PDB entry 7OJN | electron microscopy, 2.92 A resolution | chains L and R of the 5 polymer chains in the assembly

== Chain L ==
Name: RNA-directed RNA polymerase L
From: Lassa mammarenavirus
Notes: EC 2.7.7.48, 3.1.-.-
Reference sequence: A0A3S8NV63 (A0A3S8NV63_9VIRU); residue numbers follow UniProt; this construct covers 1-2217
Chain sequence (2217 residues; row label = number of the first residue in the row):
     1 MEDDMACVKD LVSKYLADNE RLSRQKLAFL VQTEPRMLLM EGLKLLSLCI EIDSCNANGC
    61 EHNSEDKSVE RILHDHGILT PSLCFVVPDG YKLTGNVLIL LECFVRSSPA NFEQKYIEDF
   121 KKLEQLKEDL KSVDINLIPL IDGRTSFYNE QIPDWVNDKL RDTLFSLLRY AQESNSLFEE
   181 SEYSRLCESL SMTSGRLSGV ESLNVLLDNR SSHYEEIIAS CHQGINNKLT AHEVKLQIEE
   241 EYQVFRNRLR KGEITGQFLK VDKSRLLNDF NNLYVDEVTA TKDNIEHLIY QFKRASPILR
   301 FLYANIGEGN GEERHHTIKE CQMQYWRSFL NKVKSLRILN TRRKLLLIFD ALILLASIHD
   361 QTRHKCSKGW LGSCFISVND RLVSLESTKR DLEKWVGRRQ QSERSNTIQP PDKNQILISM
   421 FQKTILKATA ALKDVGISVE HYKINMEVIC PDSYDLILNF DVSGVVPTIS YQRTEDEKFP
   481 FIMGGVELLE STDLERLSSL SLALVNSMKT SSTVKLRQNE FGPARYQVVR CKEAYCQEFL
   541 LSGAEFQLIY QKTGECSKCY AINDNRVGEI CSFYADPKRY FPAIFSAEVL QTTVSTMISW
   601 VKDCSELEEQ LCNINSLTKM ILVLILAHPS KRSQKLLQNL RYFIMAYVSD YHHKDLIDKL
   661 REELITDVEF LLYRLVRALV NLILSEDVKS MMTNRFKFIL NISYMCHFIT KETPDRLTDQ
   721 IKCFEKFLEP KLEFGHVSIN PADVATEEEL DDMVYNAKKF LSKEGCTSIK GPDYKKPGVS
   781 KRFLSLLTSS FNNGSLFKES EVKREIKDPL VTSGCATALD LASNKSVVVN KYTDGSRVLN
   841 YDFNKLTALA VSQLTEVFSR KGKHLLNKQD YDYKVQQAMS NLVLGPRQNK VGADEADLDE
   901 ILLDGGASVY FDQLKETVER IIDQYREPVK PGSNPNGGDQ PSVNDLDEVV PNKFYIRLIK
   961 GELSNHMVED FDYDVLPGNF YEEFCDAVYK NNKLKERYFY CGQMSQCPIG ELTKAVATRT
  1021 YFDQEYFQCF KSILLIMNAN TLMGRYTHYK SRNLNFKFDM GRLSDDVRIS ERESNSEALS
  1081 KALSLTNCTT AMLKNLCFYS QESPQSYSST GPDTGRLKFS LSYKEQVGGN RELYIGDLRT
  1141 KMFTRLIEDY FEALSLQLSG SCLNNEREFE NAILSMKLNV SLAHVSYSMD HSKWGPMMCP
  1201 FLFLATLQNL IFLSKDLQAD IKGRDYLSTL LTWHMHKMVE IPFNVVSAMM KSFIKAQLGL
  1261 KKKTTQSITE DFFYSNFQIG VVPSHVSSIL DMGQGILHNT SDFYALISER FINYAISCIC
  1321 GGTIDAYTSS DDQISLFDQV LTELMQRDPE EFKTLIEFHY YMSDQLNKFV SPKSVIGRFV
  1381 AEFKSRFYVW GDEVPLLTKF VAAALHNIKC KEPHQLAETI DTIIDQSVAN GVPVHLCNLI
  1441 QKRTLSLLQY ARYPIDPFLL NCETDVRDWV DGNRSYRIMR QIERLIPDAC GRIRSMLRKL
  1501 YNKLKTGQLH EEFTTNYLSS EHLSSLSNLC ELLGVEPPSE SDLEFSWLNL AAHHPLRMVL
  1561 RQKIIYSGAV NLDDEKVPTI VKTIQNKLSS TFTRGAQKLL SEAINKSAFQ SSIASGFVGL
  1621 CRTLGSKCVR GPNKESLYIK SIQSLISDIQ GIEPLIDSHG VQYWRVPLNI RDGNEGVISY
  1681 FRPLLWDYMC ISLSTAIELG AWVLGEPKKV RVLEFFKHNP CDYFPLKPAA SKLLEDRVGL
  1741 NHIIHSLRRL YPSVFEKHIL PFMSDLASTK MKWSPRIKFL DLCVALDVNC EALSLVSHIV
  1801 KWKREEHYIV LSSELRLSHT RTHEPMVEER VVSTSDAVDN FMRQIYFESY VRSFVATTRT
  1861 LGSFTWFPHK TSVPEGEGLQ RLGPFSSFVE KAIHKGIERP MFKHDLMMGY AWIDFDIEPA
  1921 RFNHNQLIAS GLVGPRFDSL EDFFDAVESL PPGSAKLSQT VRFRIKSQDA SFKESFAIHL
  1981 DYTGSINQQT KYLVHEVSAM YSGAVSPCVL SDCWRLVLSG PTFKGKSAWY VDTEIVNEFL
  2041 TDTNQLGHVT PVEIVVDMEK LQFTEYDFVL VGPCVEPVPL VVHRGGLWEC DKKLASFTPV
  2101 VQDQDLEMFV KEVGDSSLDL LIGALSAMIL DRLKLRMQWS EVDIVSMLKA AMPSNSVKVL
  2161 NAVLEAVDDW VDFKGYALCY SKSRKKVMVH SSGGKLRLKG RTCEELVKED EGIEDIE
Unresolved in the structure: 308-314, 405-409, 864-869, 883-909, 926-1058, 1563-1576, 1825-1830, 2209-2217
Metal / ion sites: Zn2+: His316, Cys321, His364, Cys366; Mn2+ site 1 near Glu1152 (its only coordinating residue here); Mn2+ site 2: Asp1190, His1191, Asp1331 (together with 2KH); Mn2+ site 3: Asp1190, Asp1331, Asp1332 (together with 2KH) (shared with 1 residue of chain M)
Residues lining bound ligands: 2KH (5'-O-[(S)-hydroxy{[(S)-hydroxy(phosphonooxy)phosphoryl]amino}phosphoryl]uridine): Lys1124, Arg1131, Asp1190, His1191, Ser1192, Lys1193, Trp1194, Gly1195, Gln1294, Gly1295, His1298, Ser1330, Asp1331, Asp1332, Ser1371, Lys1373
Reported in the primary citation:
  - Mn2+ coordination: Asp89, Glu188, Asp1190, Asp1331 to Asp1332
  - contacts within the chain: Gln32-Ala1911, Glu34-Lys1891, Glu70-Lys1094 (salt bridge), Pro81-Tyr1099, Asp129-Thr1089, Ala171-Lys1895, His232-Gln2045, Met691-Gly2193, Val802-Tyr2030, Ser82-Thr1089, Ala1091-Thr1591, Lys1215-Glu2053, Arg1131-Gln1294, Tyr1314-Gln2045, Trp1390-Arg2197, Phe1715-Tyr2176, Phe1715-Val2145, Phe1716-Val2189, Asp1722-Ser2191, Asp1722-Ser2192, Phe85-Ser1764, Ser1812-Gly2175, Leu1815-Gly2175, Arg1816-Asp2143
  - binding site for 2KH: Lys1124, Arg1131, Lys1373
  - binding site for 3' RNA (chain R): Leu1133
  - conformationally variable residues (helix shift, loop rearrangement, order/disorder transition): Ser181 to Glu188, Val811 to Asp820, Asn1087 to Ala1091, Thr1579 to Ser1611
  - catalytic residues: Asp1190, Asp1331, Asp1332
  - mutagenesis - L43G, L43N, L46G, L46N, V105G, R106K, P109G, K115A, R185A, L186G, L190G, L190N, H316A, C321A, N331A/K332A, H364A, C366A, R473A/T474A, Q551A/K552A, Y574A, L1093S, L1096A, L1096N, C1097G, F1098A, F1098S, E1102A, K1263A/T1265A, F1592A: decreased catalytic activity
  - mutagenesis - V514G/K515A, R525A/Y526A, Y1099A: abolished catalytic activity
  - mutagenesis - Q114A, E1102A: unchanged catalytic activity on 5' end only or both promoter ends
  - mutagenesis - Y1450A/R1452A: unchanged catalytic activity on 19 nt 3' and 20 nt 5' promoter RNAs
  - mutagenesis - Y1450A/R1452A: decreased catalytic activity on 47 nt hairpin RNA
  - mutagenesis - L502A, K509A, R1622A: unchanged catalytic activity

== Chain R ==
Molecule: 3' RNA
Sequence (19 nucleotides; row label = number of the first residue in the row):
     6 GCCUAGGAUC CACUGUGCG
Unresolved in the structure: 6-13

== Chain L / chain R interface ==
Contacting residue pairs (31):
  Arg716(L) - C15(R)  hydrogen bond to the base
  Lys825(L) - A17(R)  phosphate contact
  Lys825(L) - C18(R)  phosphate contact
  Ser826(L) - C16(R)  hydrogen bond to the phosphate
  Ser826(L) - A17(R)  hydrogen bond to the phosphate
  Arg1068(L) - U14(R)  sugar contact
  Arg1072(L) - C15(R)  phosphate contact
  Arg1072(L) - C16(R)  salt bridge to the phosphate
  Asn1075(L) - C18(R)  hydrogen bond to the phosphate
  Ser1122(L) - C16(R)  sugar contact
  Tyr1123(L) - C16(R)  hydrogen bond to the base
  Lys1124(L) - A17(R)  base contact
  Glu1125(L) - C16(R)  hydrogen bond to the base
  Leu1133(L) - A17(R)  base contact
  Tyr1134(L) - A17(R)  hydrogen bond to the sugar
  Ile1135(L) - C16(R)  phosphate contact
  Ile1135(L) - A17(R)  sugar contact
  Lys1141(L) - A17(R)  phosphate contact
  Lys1141(L) - C18(R)  salt bridge to the phosphate
  Arg1145(L) - U19(R)  salt bridge to the phosphate
  Leu1163(L) - G20(R)  sugar contact
  Asn1164(L) - G20(R)  sugar contact
  Glu1166(L) - G20(R)  hydrogen bond to the sugar
  Glu1166(L) - U21(R)  sugar contact
  Gln1294(L) - A17(R)  base contact
  Gly1295(L) - C18(R)  base contact
  Glu1418(L) - G24(R)  hydrogen bond to the sugar
  Thr1422(L) - G22(R)  base contact
  Thr1422(L) - C23(R)  hydrogen bond to the sugar
  Arg1804(L) - G22(R)  hydrogen bond to the phosphate
  Arg1804(L) - C23(R)  salt bridge to the phosphate
Other interface residues (no listed pair), chain L (27 interface residues in all): Ile1296, His1298, Glu1698, Lys1801

== Summary ==
The interface between chain L and chain R involves 27 residues on one side and 11 on the other; the contacts
include 11 hydrogen bonds and 4 salt bridges. Among the polar pairs are Arg716(L)-C15(R), Tyr1123(L)-C16(R)
and Glu1125(L)-C16(R). From the paper: catalytic residues Asp1190(L), Asp1331(L) and Asp1332(L); L43G, L43N
and L46G of chain L, among others, reduce catalytic activity; 37 substitutions were tested in all.
Chain L is RNA-directed RNA polymerase L (Lassa mammarenavirus) and chain R is 3' RNA; the structure, Lassa
virus L protein in an elongation conformation [ELONGATION], was determined by electron microscopy together
with 7OEA, 7OEB, 7OJK and 7OJL from the same study.
